PDB entry 6HW5 | X-ray diffraction, 2.90 A resolution | chains H and Z of the 28 polymer chains in the assembly

[Chain H]
Name: Proteasome subunit beta type-2
From: Saccharomyces cerevisiae (strain ATCC 204508 / S288c)
Notes: EC 3.4.25.1
UniProtKB: P25043 (PSB2_YEAST); residues 1-232 here correspond to UniProt positions 30-261 (UniProt number = residue number + 29)
Chain sequence (232 residues; numbered 1 to 232; the number before each row is that of its first residue):
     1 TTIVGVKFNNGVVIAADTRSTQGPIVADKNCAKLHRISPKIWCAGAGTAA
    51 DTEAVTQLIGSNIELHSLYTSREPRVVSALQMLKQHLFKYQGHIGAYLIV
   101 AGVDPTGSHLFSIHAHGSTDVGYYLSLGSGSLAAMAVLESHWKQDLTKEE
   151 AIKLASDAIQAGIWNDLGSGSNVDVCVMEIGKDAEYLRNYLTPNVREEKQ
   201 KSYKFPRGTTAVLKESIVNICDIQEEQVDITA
Disordered / not traced: 223-232
UniProt features mapped onto this chain:
  - active site: Thr-1 (Nucleophile)
Glycans and other covalent adducts: compound GRT linked to Thr-1
Small-molecule neighbours: GRT ((2S)-N-[2-[[(2S)-1-[4-(aminomethyl)phenyl]-4-methylsulfonyl-butan-2-yl]amino]-2-oxidanylidene-ethyl]-2-[[(2S)-2-azido-3-phenyl-propanoyl]amino]-4-methyl-pentanamide): Arg-19, Ser-20, Thr-21, Gln-22, Ala-27, Cys-31, Ala-32, Lys-33, His-35, Gly-45, Ala-46, Gly-47, Thr-48, Ala-49, Thr-52, Glu-53, Gly-128, Ser-129

[Chain Z]
Name: Proteasome subunit beta type-6
From: Saccharomyces cerevisiae (strain ATCC 204508 / S288c)
Notes: EC 3.4.25.1
UniProtKB: P23724 (PSB6_YEAST); residues 1-222 here correspond to UniProt positions 20-241 (UniProt number = residue number + 19)
Chain sequence (222 residues; numbered 1 to 222; the number before each row is that of its first residue):
     1 QFNPYGDNGGTILGIAGEDFAVLAGDTRNITDYSINSRYEPKVFDCGDNI
    51 VMSANGFAADGDALVKRFKNSVKWYHFDHNDKKLSINSAARNIQHLLYGK
   101 RFFPYYVHTIIAGLDEDGKGAVYSFDPVGSYEREQCRAGGAAASLIMPFL
   151 DNQVNFKNQYEPGTNGKVKKPLKYLSVEEVIKLVRDSFTSATERHIQVGD
   201 GLEILIVTKDGVRKEFYELKRD
Metal / ion sites: Mg2+: Thr-192, His-195, Val-198
Small-molecule neighbours: GRT ((2S)-N-[2-[[(2S)-1-[4-(aminomethyl)phenyl]-4-methylsulfonyl-butan-2-yl]amino]-2-oxidanylidene-ethyl]-2-[[(2S)-2-azido-3-phenyl-propanoyl]amino]-4-methyl-pentanamide): Pro-104, Tyr-106, Asp-126, Pro-127, Val-128, Ser-130, Glu-132

[Chain H / chain Z interface]
Contacting residue pairs (56; chain H residue first):
  Arg-19(H) / Ile-196(Z)
  Arg-19(H) / Asp-222(Z)  salt bridge
  Pro-24(H) / Arg-194(Z)
  Pro-24(H) / His-195(Z)
  Pro-24(H) / Ile-196(Z)  hydrogen bond (backbone-backbone)
  Ile-25(H) / Leu-145(Z)  hydrophobic
  Ile-25(H) / Arg-194(Z)
  Ile-25(H) / His-195(Z)
  Val-26(H) / Glu-193(Z)
  Val-26(H) / Arg-194(Z)  hydrogen bond (backbone-side chain)
  Ala-27(H) / Arg-194(Z)  hydrogen bond (backbone-side chain)
  Lys-29(H) / Glu-193(Z)  salt bridge
  Lys-29(H) / Arg-194(Z)
  Ile-163(H) / Asp-222(Z)
  Trp-164(H) / Ile-35(Z)
  Trp-164(H) / Arg-38(Z)
  Trp-164(H) / Arg-221(Z)
  Trp-164(H) / Asp-222(Z)
  Asn-165(H) / Tyr-33(Z)
  Asn-165(H) / Arg-38(Z)
  Asp-166(H) / Tyr-33(Z)
  Asp-166(H) / Asp-222(Z)
  Leu-167(H) / Arg-28(Z)
  Leu-167(H) / Ile-30(Z)  hydrophobic
  Leu-167(H) / Asp-32(Z)
  Leu-167(H) / Tyr-33(Z)  hydrogen bond (backbone-backbone)
  Leu-167(H) / Ile-35(Z)  hydrophobic
  Leu-167(H) / Ile-196(Z)
  Gly-168(H) / Tyr-33(Z)
  Ser-169(H) / Asp-222(Z)
  Gly-170(H) / Asp-222(Z)
  Ser-171(H) / Asp-222(Z)  hydrogen bond (backbone-side chain)
  Asn-194(H) / Lys-220(Z)  hydrogen bond (backbone-side chain)
  Asn-194(H) / Asp-222(Z)
  Arg-196(H) / Thr-189(Z)  hydrogen bond
  Arg-196(H) / Ser-190(Z)  hydrogen bond
  Arg-196(H) / Glu-193(Z)
  Glu-197(H) / Arg-185(Z)  salt bridge
  Lys-199(H) / Asp-186(Z)
  Gln-200(H) / Lys-182(Z)
  Gln-200(H) / Arg-185(Z)
  Gln-200(H) / Asp-186(Z)  hydrogen bond (backbone-side chain)
  Lys-201(H) / Glu-179(Z)
  Lys-201(H) / Asp-186(Z)
  Tyr-203(H) / Phe-149(Z)
  Tyr-203(H) / Gln-153(Z)
  Tyr-203(H) / Leu-183(Z)
  Tyr-203(H) / Asp-186(Z)  hydrogen bond
  Phe-205(H) / Asn-152(Z)
  Phe-205(H) / Gln-159(Z)
  Pro-206(H) / Pro-162(Z)  hydrophobic
  Arg-207(H) / Pro-162(Z)
  Gly-208(H) / Pro-162(Z)
  Thr-209(H) / Gln-159(Z)
  Thr-209(H) / Tyr-160(Z)  hydrogen bond (backbone-backbone)
  Ala-211(H) / Gly-166(Z)
Interface residues without a listed pair, chain H (32 interface residues in all): Thr-21, Asp-28, Ser-129, Val-195
Interface residues without a listed pair, chain Z (32 interface residues in all): Ser-34, Glu-161, Gly-163, Gln-197

[In short]
Chain H and chain Z each contribute 32 residues to their interface; the contacts include 11 hydrogen bonds and
3 salt bridges. Polar pairs include Arg-19(H)/Asp-222(Z), Lys-29(H)/Glu-193(Z) and Glu-197(H)/Arg-185(Z).
Bound to chain Z: compound GRT. Covalently linked compound GRT: at Thr-1(H).
Here chain H is Proteasome subunit beta type-2 and chain Z is Proteasome subunit beta type-6, both from
Saccharomyces cerevisiae (strain ATCC 204508 / S288c). Entry 6HW5 (Yeast 20S proteasome in complex with 18)
was determined by X-ray diffraction (same publication as 6HTB, 6HTC, 6HTD, 6HTP, 6HTR, 6HUB and 30 further
entries).
